Entry 7CVS (X-ray diffraction, 3.01 A resolution); this record covers chains C and D of the 6 polymer chains in the assembly.

# Chain C
Molecule: antibody Fab fragment heavy chain
Source organism: Mus musculus
Notes: antibody fragment or engineered binder
Chain sequence (222 residues; numbered 1 to 222; the number before each row is that of its first residue):
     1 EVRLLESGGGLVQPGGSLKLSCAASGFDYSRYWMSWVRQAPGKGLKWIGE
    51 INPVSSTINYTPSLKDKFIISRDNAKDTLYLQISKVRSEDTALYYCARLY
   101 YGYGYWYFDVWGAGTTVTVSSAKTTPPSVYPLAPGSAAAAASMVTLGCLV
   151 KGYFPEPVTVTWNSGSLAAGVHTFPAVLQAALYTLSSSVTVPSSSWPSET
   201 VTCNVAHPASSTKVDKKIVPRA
Disulfide bonds: Cys22-Cys96, Cys148-Cys203

# Chain D
Molecule: antibody Fab fragment light chain
Source organism: Mus musculus
Notes: antibody fragment or engineered binder
Chain sequence (211 residues; each row starts with the number of its first residue):
     1 DIVLTQSPAIMSAAPGDKVTMTCSASSSVSYIHWYQQKSGTSPKRWIYDT
    51 SKLTSGVPVRFSGSGSGTSYSLTINTMEAEDAATYYCQQWSSHPQTFGGG
   101 TKLEILRADAAPTVSIFPPSSEQLTSGGASVVCFLNNFYPKDINVKWKID
   151 GSERQNGVLNSWTDQDSKDSTYSMSSTLTLTKDEYERHNSYTCEATHKTS
   201 TSPIVKSFNRA
Disulfide bonds: Cys23-Cys87, Cys133-Cys193

# How chain C and chain D interact
Contacting residue pairs (79):
  Gln39(C) - Gln37(D)  hydrogen bond
  Gln39(C) - Tyr86(D)  hydrogen bond
  Leu45(C) - Tyr86(D)  hydrophobic
  Leu45(C) - Phe97(D)  hydrophobic
  Trp47(C) - Pro94(D)  hydrophobic
  Trp47(C) - Gln95(D)
  Glu50(C) - Trp90(D)
  Glu50(C) - His93(D)
  Asn59(C) - His93(D)
  Pro62(C) - Pro94(D)
  Tyr95(C) - Gln37(D)  hydrogen bond
  Tyr95(C) - Pro43(D)
  Leu99(C) - Trp90(D)  hydrophobic
  Gly102(C) - Asp49(D)
  Tyr103(C) - Tyr31(D)  hydrophobic
  Tyr103(C) - Asp49(D)  hydrogen bond (backbone-side chain)
  Tyr103(C) - Lys52(D)
  Tyr105(C) - Tyr31(D)  hydrophobic
  Tyr105(C) - His33(D)  hydrogen bond (backbone-side chain)
  Tyr105(C) - Ser91(D)
  Trp106(C) - His33(D)  hydrogen bond (backbone-side chain)
  Trp106(C) - Gln88(D)
  Trp106(C) - Trp90(D)
  Tyr107(C) - His33(D)
  Tyr107(C) - Tyr35(D)
  Tyr107(C) - Arg45(D)  hydrogen bond
  Tyr107(C) - Tyr48(D)  hydrophobic
  Tyr107(C) - Gln88(D)
  Phe108(C) - Tyr35(D)  hydrogen bond (backbone-side chain)
  Phe108(C) - Gln88(D)
  Phe108(C) - Gln95(D)
  Phe108(C) - Phe97(D)  hydrophobic
  Asp109(C) - Arg45(D)  salt bridge
  Trp111(C) - Tyr35(D)
  Trp111(C) - Pro43(D)
  Trp111(C) - Phe97(D)  hydrophobic
  Gly112(C) - Ser42(D)
  Tyr130(C) - Ser120(D)
  Tyr130(C) - Gln123(D)
  Tyr130(C) - Ser126(D)
  Pro131(C) - Ser120(D)
  Pro131(C) - Glu122(D)
  Leu132(C) - Phe117(D)
  Leu132(C) - Val132(D)  hydrophobic
  Ala133(C) - Phe117(D)
  Ala133(C) - Pro118(D)
  Pro134(C) - Phe117(D)
  Gly135(C) - Pro118(D)
  Thr145(C) - Ser115(D)
  Thr145(C) - Phe117(D)
  Leu146(C) - Phe134(D)
  Leu149(C) - Ser130(D)
  Lys151(C) - Gln123(D)
  Lys151(C) - Ser130(D)
  Lys151(C) - Thr179(D)
  His172(C) - Asn136(D)
  His172(C) - Asn137(D)  hydrogen bond
  His172(C) - Ser173(D)  hydrogen bond
  Thr173(C) - Thr163(D)
  Phe174(C) - Phe134(D)  hydrophobic
  Phe174(C) - Asn136(D)
  Phe174(C) - Ser161(D)
  Phe174(C) - Thr163(D)
  Phe174(C) - Ser173(D)
  Phe174(C) - Met174(D)
  Phe174(C) - Ser175(D)
  Pro175(C) - Ser161(D)  hydrogen bond (backbone-side chain)
  Pro175(C) - Trp162(D)
  Val177(C) - Leu159(D)  hydrophobic
  Val177(C) - Asn160(D)
  Gln179(C) - Leu159(D)
  Ser186(C) - Phe134(D)
  Ser186(C) - Ser175(D)  hydrogen bond
  Ser187(C) - Phe134(D)
  Ser188(C) - Phe134(D)
  Ser188(C) - Asn136(D)  hydrogen bond
  Thr190(C) - Asn136(D)
  Arg221(C) - Pro119(D)  hydrogen bond (side chain-backbone)
  Arg221(C) - Ser120(D)
Other interface residues (no listed pair), chain C (44 interface residues in all): Val37, Lys43, Gly44, Ala113, Gly147, Lys216
Other interface residues (no listed pair), chain D (45 interface residues in all): Ser30, Thr41, Gly99, Ser121, Asp166

# In short
Chain C and chain D form an interface of 44 and 45 residues respectively; the contacts include 14 hydrogen
bonds and 1 salt bridge. Among the polar pairs are Asp109(C)-Arg45(D), Gln39(C)-Gln37(D) and
Gln39(C)-Tyr86(D).
Chain C is antibody Fab fragment heavy chain and chain D is antibody Fab fragment light chain, both from Mus
musculus; the structure, Crystal structure of the C85A/L194A mutant CLC-ec1 with Fab fragment, was determined
by X-ray diffraction (same publication as 7CVT).
